3J45 - chains Y and 1 of the 11 polymer chains in the assembly; structure by electron microscopy, 9.50 A resolution (very low resolution: no residue pairs are listed; an interface is given only as per-side residue counts).

Chain Y:
Name: 50S ribosomal protein L29
Organism: Escherichia coli
Reference sequence: P0A7M6 (RL29_ECOLI); numbering as in UniProt (aligned over 1-63)
Amino-acid sequence (63 residues; row label = number of the first residue in the row):
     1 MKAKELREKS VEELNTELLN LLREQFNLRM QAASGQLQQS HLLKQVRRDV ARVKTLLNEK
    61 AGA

Chain 1:
Molecule: 23S ribosomal RNA
Organism: Escherichia coli
Notes: fragment: helix 6 - helix 7
Sequence (63 nucleotides; row label = number of the first residue in the row):
    52 AAGGACGUGC UAAUCUGCGA UAAGCGUCGG UAAGGUGAUA UGAACCGUUA UAACCGGCGA
   112 UUU

Interface between chain Y and chain 1:
At this resolution (10 A) residue pairs are not listed: 20 residues of chain Y and 18 of chain 1 lie at the interface.

Summary:
20 residues of chain Y face 18 of chain 1 across their interface.
Chain Y is 50S ribosomal protein L29 and chain 1 is 23S ribosomal RNA, both from Escherichia coli; the
structure, Structure of a non-translocating SecY protein channel with the 70S ribosome, was determined by
electron microscopy, deposited together with 3J46.
